Entry 3C1C (X-ray diffraction, 3.15 A resolution); this record covers chains B and J of the 10 polymer chains in the assembly.

Chain B:
Molecule: Histone H4
Organism: Xenopus laevis
Reference sequence: P62799 (H4_XENLA); residues 1-102 here correspond to UniProt positions 2-103 (UniProt number = residue number + 1)
Chain sequence (102 residues; numbered 1 to 102; the number before each row is that of its first residue):
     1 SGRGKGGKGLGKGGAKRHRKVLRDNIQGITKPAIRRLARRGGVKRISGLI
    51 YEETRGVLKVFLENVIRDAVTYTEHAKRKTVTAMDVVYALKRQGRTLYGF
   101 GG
Not modelled in the structure: 1-24
Curated features (UniProtKB/Swiss-Prot):
  - DNA-binding region: Lys16 to Lys20
  - modified residue: Ser1 (N-acetylserine), Arg3 (Asymmetric dimethylarginine), Lys5 (N6-(2-hydroxyisobutyryl)lysine), Lys8 (N6-(2-hydroxyisobutyryl)lysine), Lys12 (N6-(2-hydroxyisobutyryl)lysine), Lys16 (N6-(2-hydroxyisobutyryl)lysine), Lys20 (N6,N6,N6-trimethyllysine), Lys31 (N6-(2-hydroxyisobutyryl)lysine), Lys44 (N6-(2-hydroxyisobutyryl)lysine), Ser47 (Phosphoserine), Tyr51 (Phosphotyrosine), Lys59 (N6-(2-hydroxyisobutyryl)lysine), Lys77 (N6-(2-hydroxyisobutyryl)lysine), Lys79 (N6-(2-hydroxyisobutyryl)lysine), Tyr88 (Phosphotyrosine), Lys91 (N6-(2-hydroxyisobutyryl)lysine)
  - cross-link (Glycyl lysine isopeptide (Lys-Gly)): Lys31 (interchain with G-Cter in UFM1), Lys91 (interchain with G-Cter in ubiquitin)

Chain J:
Molecule: Palindromic 146bp Human Alpha satellite DNA
Sequence (146 nucleotides; row label = number of the first residue in the row):
   147 ATCAATATCCACCTGCAGATTCTACCAAAAGTGTATTTGGAAACTGCTCC
   197 ATCAAAAGGCATGTTCAGCGGAATTCCGCTGAACATGCCTTTTGATGGAG
   247 CAGTTTCCAAATACACTTTTGGTAGAATCTGCAGGTGGATATTGAT

Chain B / chain J interface:
Residue-residue contacts (13):
  Arg35(B) - DA228(J)  salt bridge to the phosphate
  Lys44(B) - DA228(J)  phosphate contact
  Arg45(B) - DG227(J)  sugar contact
  Arg45(B) - DA228(J)  phosphate contact
  Ile46(B) - DG227(J)  sugar contact
  Ile46(B) - DA228(J)  hydrogen bond to the phosphate
  Ser47(B) - DG227(J)  sugar contact
  Gly48(B) - DG227(J)  hydrogen bond to the phosphate
  Arg78(B) - DC247(J)  phosphate contact
  Lys79(B) - DG246(J)  salt bridge to the phosphate
  Lys79(B) - DC247(J)  hydrogen bond to the phosphate
  Thr80(B) - DG246(J)  phosphate contact
  Thr80(B) - DC247(J)  hydrogen bond to the phosphate
Other interface residues (no listed pair), chain B (10 interface residues in all): Arg39
Other interface residues (no listed pair), chain J (6 interface residues in all): DA229, DA248

Overview:
10 residues of chain B and 6 residues of chain J are in contact; the contacts include 4 hydrogen bonds and 2
salt bridges. Polar contacts include Ile46(B)-DA228(J), Gly48(B)-DG227(J) and Lys79(B)-DC247(J). Curated
annotation (UniProt) lists a DNA-binding region on chain B.
Chain B is Histone H4 (Xenopus laevis) and chain J is Palindromic 146bp Human Alpha satellite DNA; the
structure, The effect of H3 K79 dimethylation and H4 K20 trimethylation on nucleosome and chromatin structure,
was determined by X-ray diffraction, deposited together with 3C1B.
